1HDB - chains A and C of the 4 polymer chains in the assembly; structure by X-ray diffraction, 2.20 A resolution.

== Chain A (and C) ==
Name: Hemoglobin (deoxy) beta-V67T
Source organism: Homo sapiens
Notes: engineered mutation(s): CHAIN B, D, V67T; chain C of this document is another copy of the same molecule, construct and numbering; everything in this record applies to it too
UniProt: P01922 (HBA_HUMAN); residue numbers follow UniProt; this construct covers 1-141
Chain sequence (141 residues; each row starts with the number of its first residue):
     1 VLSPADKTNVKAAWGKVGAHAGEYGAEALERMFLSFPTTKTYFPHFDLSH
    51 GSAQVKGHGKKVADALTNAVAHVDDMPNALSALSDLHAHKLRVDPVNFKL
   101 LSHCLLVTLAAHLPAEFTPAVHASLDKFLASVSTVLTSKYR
Ion coordination: heme Fe near His87 (its only coordinating residue here)
Small-molecule neighbours: heme (HEM): Met32, Thr39, Tyr42, Phe43, His45, Phe46, His58, Lys61, Val62, Ala65, Leu66, Leu83, Leu86, His87, Leu91, Val93, Asn97, Phe98, Leu101, Leu105, Leu136

== Chain A / chain C interface ==
Residue-residue contacts (4; chain A residue first):
  Asp126(A) with Arg141(C), salt bridge
  Lys127(A) with Arg141(C), hydrogen bond (side chain-backbone)
  Arg141(A) with Asp126(C), salt bridge; Lys127(C), hydrogen bond (backbone-side chain)
Interface residues without a listed pair, chain A (5 interface residues in all): Val1, Ala130
Interface residues without a listed pair, chain C (5 interface residues in all): Ala130, Ser138

== Summary ==
Chain A and chain C each contribute 5 residues to their interface; the contacts include 2 hydrogen bonds and 2
salt bridges. Polar contacts include Asp126(A)-Arg141(C) and Lys127(A)-Arg141(C). Bound to chain A: heme.
Both chains are Hemoglobin (deoxy) beta-V67T (Homo sapiens). Entry 1HDB (Analysis of the crystal structure,
molecular modeling and infrared spectroscopy of the distal beta-heme pocket valine67(e11)-threonine ...) was
determined by X-ray diffraction together with 2HHD from the same study.
